8HEE - chains A and D of the 15 polymer chains in the assembly; structure by electron microscopy, 3.20 A resolution.

== Chain A (and D) ==
Protein: VP1 of capsid protein
Organism: Foot-and-mouth disease virus
Notes: chain D of this document is another copy of the same molecule, construct and numbering; everything in this record applies to it too
Sequence (211 residues; numbered 1 to 211; the number before each row is that of its first residue):
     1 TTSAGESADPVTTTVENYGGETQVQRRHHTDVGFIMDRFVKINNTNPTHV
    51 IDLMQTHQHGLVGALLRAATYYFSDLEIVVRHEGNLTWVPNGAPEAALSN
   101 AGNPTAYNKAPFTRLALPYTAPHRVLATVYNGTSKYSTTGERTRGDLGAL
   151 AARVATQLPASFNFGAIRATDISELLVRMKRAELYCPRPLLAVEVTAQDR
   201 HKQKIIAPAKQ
Unresolved in the structure: 1-24, 137-155, 211

== How chain A and chain D interact ==
Pairs across the interface (22; chain A residue first):
  Val50(A) - Ala207(D)
  Val50(A) - Pro208(D)
  Asp52(A) - Pro208(D)
  Pro90(A) - Ile206(D)
  Asn91(A) - Ile206(D)
  Gly92(A) - Ile205(D)
  Ala93(A) - Ile205(D)
  Ala93(A) - Ile206(D)  hydrogen bond (backbone-backbone)
  Pro94(A) - Gln203(D)
  Pro94(A) - Lys204(D)
  Pro94(A) - Ile205(D)  hydrophobic
  Glu95(A) - Lys204(D)  hydrogen bond (backbone-backbone)
  Glu95(A) - Ile206(D)
  Tyr107(A) - Lys41(D)
  Tyr107(A) - Glu174(D)  hydrogen bond
  Tyr107(A) - Leu176(D)
  Gln157(A) - Lys210(D)
  Ala160(A) - Ala207(D)  hydrophobic
  Ala160(A) - Pro208(D)
  Asn163(A) - Ile206(D)
  Gly165(A) - Ile206(D)
  Ala166(A) - Ile206(D)  hydrophobic
Interface residues without a listed pair, chain A (18 interface residues in all): Val89, Leu98, Ala101, Gly102
Interface residues without a listed pair, chain D (13 interface residues in all): Arg38, Phe39, Arg81

== Overview ==
The interface between chain A and chain D involves 18 residues on one side and 13 on the other, with 3
hydrogen bonds. Polar pairs include Tyr107(A)-Glu174(D), Ala93(A)-Ile206(D) and Glu95(A)-Lys204(D).
Chain A and chain D are both VP1 of capsid protein (Foot-and-mouth disease virus); the structure, Pentamer of
FMDV (A/TUR/14/98), was determined by electron microscopy (same publication as 8HBI, 8HEG, 8HBG and 8HBJ).
